PDB entry 4RUB | X-ray diffraction, 2.70 A resolution | chains B and D of the 8 polymer chains in the assembly

== Chain B (and D) ==
Molecule: Ribulose 1,5-bisphosphate carboxylase/oxygenase (form IV)
Source organism: Nicotiana tabacum
Notes: EC 4.1.1.39; chain D of this document is another copy of the same molecule, construct and numbering; everything in this record applies to it too
UniProtKB: P00876 (RBL_TOBAC); residue numbers follow UniProt; this construct covers 1-477
Sequence (477 residues; each row starts with the number of its first residue):
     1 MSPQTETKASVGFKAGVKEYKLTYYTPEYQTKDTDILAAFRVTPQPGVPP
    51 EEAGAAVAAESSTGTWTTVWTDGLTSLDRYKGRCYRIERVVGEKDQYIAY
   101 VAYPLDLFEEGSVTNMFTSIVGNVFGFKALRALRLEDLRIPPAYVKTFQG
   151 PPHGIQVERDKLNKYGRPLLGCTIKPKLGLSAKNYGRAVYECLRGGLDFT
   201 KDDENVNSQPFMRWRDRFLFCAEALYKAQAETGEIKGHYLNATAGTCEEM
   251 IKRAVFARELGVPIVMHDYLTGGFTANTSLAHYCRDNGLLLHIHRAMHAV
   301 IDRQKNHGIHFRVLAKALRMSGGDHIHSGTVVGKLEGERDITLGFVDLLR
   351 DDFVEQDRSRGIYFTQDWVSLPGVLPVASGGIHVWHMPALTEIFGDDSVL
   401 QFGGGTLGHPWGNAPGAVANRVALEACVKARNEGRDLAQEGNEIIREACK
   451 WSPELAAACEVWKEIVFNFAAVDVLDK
Not modelled in the structure: 1-8, 474-477
Cystine bridges: Cys449-Cys459
Glycans and other covalent adducts: formate (FMT) linked to Lys201
Ion coordination: Mg2+: Asp203, Glu204 (together with 2-carboxyarabinitol-1,5-diphosphate, formate)
Small-molecule neighbours:
  - 2-carboxyarabinitol-1,5-diphosphate (CAP), molecule 1: Glu60, Thr65, Trp66, Asn123
  - 2-carboxyarabinitol-1,5-diphosphate (CAP), molecule 2: Thr173, Lys175, Lys177, Asp203, Glu204, His294, Arg295, His298, His327, Lys334, Leu335, Ser379, Gly380, Gly381, Gln401, Phe402, Gly403, Gly404
Curated features (UniProtKB/Swiss-Prot):
  - active site (Proton acceptor): Lys175, His294
  - binding site (substrate): Asn123, Thr173, Lys177, Arg295, His327, Ser379
  - binding site (Mg(2+)): Lys201, Asp203, Glu204
  - site: Lys334 (Transition state stabilizer)
  - modified residue: Pro3 (N-acetylproline), Lys14 (N6,N6,N6-trimethyllysine), Lys201 (N6-carboxylysine)

== Interface between chain B and chain D ==
Pairs across the interface - 10 pairs, chain B then chain D:
  Leu105(B) - Lys146(D)
  Asp106(B) - Ser370(D)  hydrogen bond
  Glu110(B) - Lys146(D)  salt bridge
  Ala143(B) - Lys146(D)
  Lys146(B) - Leu105(D)
  Lys146(B) - Glu110(D)  salt bridge
  Lys146(B) - Ala143(D)
  Lys146(B) - Thr147(D)
  Thr147(B) - Lys146(D)
  Ser370(B) - Asp106(D)  hydrogen bond
Also at the interface, not in a pair above, chain B (9 interface residues in all): Arg79, Pro142
Also at the interface, not in a pair above, chain D (9 interface residues in all): Arg79, Pro142

== Summary ==
Chain B and chain D each contribute 9 residues to their interface; the contacts include 2 hydrogen bonds and 2
salt bridges. Polar contacts include Glu110(B)-Lys146(D) and Asp106(B)-Ser370(D). Chain B binds
2-carboxyarabinitol-1,5-diphosphate.
Chain B and chain D are both Ribulose 1,5-bisphosphate carboxylase/oxygenase (form IV) (Nicotiana tabacum);
the structure, A crystal form of ribulose-1,5-bisphosphate carboxylase(slash)oxygenase from nicotiana tabacum
in the activated state, was determined by X-ray diffraction.
